PDB entry 8JCD | electron microscopy, 3.14 A resolution | chains H and J of the 10 polymer chains in the assembly

== Chain H ==
Molecule: Histone H2B type W-T
Source organism: Homo sapiens
Reference sequence: Q7Z2G1 (H2BWT_HUMAN); residues 1-152 here correspond to UniProt positions 24-175 (UniProt number = residue number + 23)
Sequence (152 residues; numbered 1 to 152; the number before each row is that of its first residue):
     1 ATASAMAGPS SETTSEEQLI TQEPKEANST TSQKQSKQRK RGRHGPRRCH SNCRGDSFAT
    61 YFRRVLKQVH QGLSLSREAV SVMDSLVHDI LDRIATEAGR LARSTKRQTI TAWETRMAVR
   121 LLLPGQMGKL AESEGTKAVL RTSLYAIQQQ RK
Unresolved in the structure: 1-54, 147-152

== Chain J ==
Molecule: 147-nt DNA strand
Sequence (147 nucleotides; numbered -73 to 73; the number before each row is that of its first residue; numbers below 1 keep their minus sign (DA-73 is residue -73)):
   -73 ATCGAGAATC CCGGTGCCGA GGCCGCTCAA TTGGTCGTAG ACAGCTCTAG CACCGCTTAA
   -13 ACGCACGTAC GCGCTGTCCC CCGCGTTTTA ACCGCCAAGG GGATTACTCC CTAGTCTCCA
    47 GGCACGTGTC AGATATATAC ATCCGAT
Unresolved in the structure: -73 to -63, 58-73

== Chain H / chain J interface ==
Residue-residue contacts (12):
  Arg63(H) with DG-53(J), salt bridge to the phosphate
  Ser74(H) with DA-54(J), phosphate contact; DG-53(J), phosphate contact
  Leu75(H) with DA-54(J), sugar contact; DG-53(J), phosphate contact
  Ser76(H) with DA-54(J), phosphate contact
  Arg77(H) with DA-54(J), hydrogen bond to the phosphate
  Arg107(H) with DG-34(J), phosphate contact; DA-33(J), salt bridge to the phosphate
  Gln108(H) with DA-35(J), hydrogen bond to the phosphate; DG-34(J), hydrogen bond to the phosphate
  Thr109(H) with DG-34(J), hydrogen bond to the phosphate
Interface residues without a listed pair, chain H (9 interface residues in all): Lys106
Interface residues without a listed pair, chain J (6 interface residues in all): DG-55

== Overview ==
The interface between chain H and chain J involves 9 residues on one side and 6 on the other; the contacts
include 4 hydrogen bonds and 2 salt bridges. Polar pairs include Arg77(H)-DA-54(J), Gln108(H)-DA-35(J) and
Gln108(H)-DG-34(J).
Here chain H is Histone H2B type W-T (Homo sapiens) and chain J is a 147-nt DNA strand. Entry 8JCD (Human
H2BFWTH100R nucleosome with 601 DNA) was determined by electron microscopy (same publication as 8JBX and
8JCC).
